7A24 - chains A and B of the 34 polymer chains in the assembly; structure by electron microscopy, 3.80 A resolution.

Chain A:
Protein: 51kDa
Organism: Brassica oleracea
Chain sequence (486 residues; numbered 1 to 486; the number before each row is that of its first residue):
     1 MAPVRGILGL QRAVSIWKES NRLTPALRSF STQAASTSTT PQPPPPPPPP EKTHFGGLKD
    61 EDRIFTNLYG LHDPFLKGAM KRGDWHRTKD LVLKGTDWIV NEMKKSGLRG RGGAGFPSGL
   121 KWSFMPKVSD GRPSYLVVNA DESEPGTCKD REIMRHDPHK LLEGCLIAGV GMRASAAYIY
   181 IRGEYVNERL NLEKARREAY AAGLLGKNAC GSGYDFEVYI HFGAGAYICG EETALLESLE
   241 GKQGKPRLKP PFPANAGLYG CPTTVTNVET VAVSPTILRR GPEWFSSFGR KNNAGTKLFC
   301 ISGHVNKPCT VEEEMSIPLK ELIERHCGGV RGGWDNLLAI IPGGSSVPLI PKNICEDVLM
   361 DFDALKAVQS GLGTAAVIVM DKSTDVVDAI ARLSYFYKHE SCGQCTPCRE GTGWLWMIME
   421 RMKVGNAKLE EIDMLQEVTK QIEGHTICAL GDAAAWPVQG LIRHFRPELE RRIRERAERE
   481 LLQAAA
Not modelled in the structure: 1-52, 482-486
Bound ions: 4Fe-4S cluster Fe near Cys405 (its only coordinating residue here)
Residues lining bound ligands:
  - FMN (flavin mononucleotide): Gly110, Arg111, Gly112, Gly113, Ala114, Gly115, Phe116, Ser118, Lys121, Asn139, Asp141, Glu142, Glu144, Asp150, Tyr227, Gly230, Glu231, Glu232, Val265, Thr266, Asn267, Thr270, Thr374, Cys448, Ala449, Leu450, Ala453
  - 4Fe-4S cluster (SF4): Ile228, Pro246, Ser401, Cys402, Gly403, Gln404, Cys405, Cys408, Arg409, Thr446, Ile447, Cys448, Leu450, Gly451

Chain B:
Protein: 24kDa
Organism: Brassica oleracea
Chain sequence (255 residues; numbered 1 to 255; the number before each row is that of its first residue):
     1 MLARLAAKRL LEIRQVFRQP TSQVTRSLST ALNYHLDSPD NKPDLPWEFS EANQSKVKEI
    61 LSYYPSNYKQ SAVIPLLDLA QQQNGGWLPV SAMNAVAKVI EVAPIRVYEV ATFYSMFNRA
   121 KVGKYHLLVC GTTPCMIRGS RDIESALLDH LGVKRGEVTK DGLFSVGEME CMGCCVNAPM
   181 ITVADYSNGS EGYTYNYFED VTPEKVVEIV EKLRKGEKPP HGTQNPKRIK CGPEGGNKTL
   241 LGEPKPPQFR DLDAC
Not modelled in the structure: 1-30, 250-255
Residues lining bound ligands: 2Fe-2S cluster (FES): Cys130, Thr132, Pro134, Cys135, Cys171, Met172, Gly173, Cys174, Cys175, Ala178, Met180

Chain A / chain B interface:
Contacting residue pairs - 148 pairs, chain A then chain B:
  Asp60(A) - Thr239(B)
  Arg63(A) - Thr239(B)
  Arg63(A) - Leu240(B)
  Thr66(A) - Leu240(B)
  Thr66(A) - Pro244(B)
  Leu68(A) - Cys231(B)  hydrophobic
  Tyr69(A) - Ile229(B)  hydrophobic
  Tyr69(A) - Lys230(B)
  Tyr69(A) - Cys231(B)
  Tyr69(A) - Gly232(B)
  Tyr69(A) - Pro233(B)
  Tyr69(A) - Asn237(B)
  Tyr69(A) - Thr239(B)  hydrogen bond
  Tyr69(A) - Leu240(B)  hydrophobic
  Leu71(A) - Ile229(B)  hydrophobic
  Leu71(A) - Asn237(B)
  Leu71(A) - Leu240(B)
  His72(A) - Glu243(B)
  His72(A) - Pro244(B)
  Lys81(A) - Lys245(B)
  Lys81(A) - Pro246(B)
  Arg82(A) - Pro244(B)
  His86(A) - Phe249(B)
  Ser143(A) - Cys171(B)
  Glu144(A) - Cys171(B)  hydrogen bond (backbone-side chain)
  Pro145(A) - Thr132(B)
  Pro145(A) - Pro134(B)
  Pro145(A) - Cys171(B)  hydrophobic
  Gly146(A) - Pro134(B)
  Gly146(A) - Cys175(B)  hydrogen bond (backbone-side chain)
  Thr147(A) - Gly173(B)
  Thr147(A) - Cys175(B)
  Cys148(A) - Gly173(B)
  Cys148(A) - Val176(B)  hydrophobic
  Arg151(A) - Cys174(B)  hydrogen bond
  Arg151(A) - Asn177(B)  hydrogen bond
  Arg151(A) - Tyr197(B)
  Arg151(A) - Glu199(B)  salt bridge
  Glu152(A) - Cys231(B)  hydrogen bond
  Arg155(A) - Lys230(B)
  His156(A) - Lys230(B)
  Tyr178(A) - Tyr64(B)  hydrophobic
  Tyr178(A) - Pro65(B)
  Arg182(A) - Cys171(B)  hydrogen bond (side chain-backbone)
  Arg182(A) - Met172(B)
  Arg182(A) - Gly173(B)
  Gly183(A) - Met116(B)
  Glu184(A) - Met116(B)  hydrogen bond (backbone-side chain)
  Glu184(A) - Met169(B)
  Glu184(A) - Met172(B)
  Glu184(A) - Tyr195(B)
  Glu184(A) - Tyr197(B)  hydrogen bond (backbone-side chain)
  Tyr185(A) - Met172(B)
  Tyr185(A) - Gly173(B)
  Tyr185(A) - Tyr197(B)
  Val186(A) - Tyr193(B)
  Val186(A) - Tyr195(B)  hydrophobic
  Asn187(A) - Tyr195(B)  hydrogen bond (side chain-backbone)
  Asn187(A) - Asn196(B)
  Glu188(A) - Tyr197(B)
  Arg196(A) - Tyr63(B)  hydrogen bond
  Tyr219(A) - Tyr63(B)
  His221(A) - Tyr64(B)  hydrogen bond
  His221(A) - Ser71(B)  hydrogen bond (side chain-backbone)
  His221(A) - Ile74(B)
  His221(A) - Pro75(B)
  Phe222(A) - Ile74(B)
  Phe222(A) - Pro75(B)  hydrophobic
  Phe222(A) - Asp78(B)
  Gly223(A) - Ile74(B)
  Ala224(A) - Tyr114(B)
  Ala224(A) - Ser115(B)  hydrogen bond (backbone-backbone)
  Ala224(A) - Met116(B)  hydrophobic
  Ala224(A) - Phe117(B)  hydrophobic
  Gly225(A) - Ser115(B)  hydrogen bond (backbone-side chain)
  Gly225(A) - Met116(B)
  Ala226(A) - Tyr114(B)  hydrophobic
  Ile228(A) - Phe113(B)  hydrophobic
  Ser238(A) - Ile74(B)
  Ser238(A) - Tyr114(B)  hydrogen bond
  Leu239(A) - Ser71(B)  hydrogen bond (backbone-side chain)
  Glu240(A) - Gln70(B)
  Glu240(A) - Ser71(B)
  Gly241(A) - Gln70(B)
  Gly241(A) - Ser71(B)
  Gly241(A) - Val73(B)
  Gly241(A) - Val110(B)
  Lys242(A) - Gln70(B)
  Lys242(A) - Val110(B)
  Lys242(A) - Tyr114(B)  hydrogen bond (backbone-side chain)
  Gln243(A) - Glu109(B)  hydrogen bond (side chain-backbone)
  Gln243(A) - Val110(B)
  Gln243(A) - Phe113(B)
  Gln243(A) - Tyr114(B)
  Gly244(A) - Phe113(B)
  Gly244(A) - Tyr114(B)  hydrogen bond (backbone-side chain)
  Lys245(A) - Phe113(B)
  Tyr259(A) - Tyr64(B)
  Tyr259(A) - Tyr68(B)  hydrogen bond (backbone-side chain)
  Tyr259(A) - Ser71(B)  hydrogen bond
  Arg279(A) - Phe249(B)
  Arg280(A) - Pro247(B)
  Arg280(A) - Phe249(B)
  Cys300(A) - Val176(B)  hydrophobic
  Ile301(A) - Val176(B)
  Ser302(A) - Pro134(B)
  Ser302(A) - Cys175(B)
  His304(A) - Ile137(B)  hydrogen bond (side chain-backbone)
  His304(A) - Arg138(B)
  Val305(A) - Arg138(B)
  Lys307(A) - Pro233(B)
  Lys307(A) - Glu234(B)
  Lys307(A) - Gly235(B)
  Lys307(A) - Lys238(B)
  Pro308(A) - Arg138(B)
  Pro308(A) - Val176(B)
  Pro308(A) - Arg228(B)  hydrogen bond (backbone-side chain)
  Pro308(A) - Gly232(B)
  Cys309(A) - Val176(B)
  Cys309(A) - Gly232(B)
  Cys309(A) - Pro233(B)  hydrophobic
  Thr310(A) - Val176(B)
  Thr310(A) - Cys231(B)
  Val311(A) - Thr239(B)
  His326(A) - Lys238(B)
  His326(A) - Thr239(B)
  Arg331(A) - Arg138(B)
  Ile378(A) - Pro134(B)  hydrophobic
  Val379(A) - Ile137(B)
  Thr384(A) - Ile137(B)
  Asp388(A) - Met136(B)
  Asp388(A) - Arg141(B)  salt bridge
  Ala389(A) - Thr133(B)  hydrogen bond (backbone-side chain)
  Ala389(A) - Met136(B)  hydrophobic
  Arg392(A) - Gly131(B)  hydrogen bond (side chain-backbone)
  Arg392(A) - Thr132(B)
  Arg392(A) - Thr133(B)
  Arg392(A) - Met136(B)
  Arg392(A) - Glu168(B)  salt bridge
  Arg392(A) - Glu170(B)  salt bridge
  Leu393(A) - Thr133(B)  hydrogen bond (backbone-side chain)
  Tyr395(A) - Glu168(B)
  Tyr395(A) - Glu170(B)
  Phe396(A) - Glu170(B)
  His399(A) - Glu170(B)  salt bridge
  Glu400(A) - Glu170(B)
  Cys402(A) - Phe113(B)  hydrophobic
  Lys423(A) - Arg141(B)
Also at the interface, not in a pair above, chain A (82 interface residues in all): Asn67, Gly70, Gly83, Ile220, Cys229, Gly303, Asn306, Arg325, Met380
Also at the interface, not in a pair above, chain B (63 interface residues in all): Ala178, His221, Leu241, Gly242, Gln248

Overview:
82 residues of chain A and 63 residues of chain B are in contact; the contacts include 27 hydrogen bonds and 5
salt bridges. Polar pairs include Arg151(A)-Glu199(B), Asp388(A)-Arg141(B) and Arg392(A)-Glu168(B). Chain A
binds 4Fe-4S cluster and flavin mononucleotide. Ligands of chain B: 2Fe-2S cluster.
Chain A is 51kDa and chain B is 24kDa, both from Brassica oleracea; the structure, Assembly intermediate of
the plant mitochondrial complex I, was determined by electron microscopy together with 7A23 from the same
study.
